PDB entry 4EE8 | X-ray diffraction, 1.93 A resolution | chain A

# Chain A
Protein: Prenyltransferase
Source organism: Streptomyces cinnamonensis
UniProtKB: E5KWG9 (E5KWG9_STRCM); residues 1-302 here = UniProt positions 1-302
Sequence (304 residues; row label = number of the first residue in the row; numbers below 1 keep their minus sign (Gly-1 is residue -1)):
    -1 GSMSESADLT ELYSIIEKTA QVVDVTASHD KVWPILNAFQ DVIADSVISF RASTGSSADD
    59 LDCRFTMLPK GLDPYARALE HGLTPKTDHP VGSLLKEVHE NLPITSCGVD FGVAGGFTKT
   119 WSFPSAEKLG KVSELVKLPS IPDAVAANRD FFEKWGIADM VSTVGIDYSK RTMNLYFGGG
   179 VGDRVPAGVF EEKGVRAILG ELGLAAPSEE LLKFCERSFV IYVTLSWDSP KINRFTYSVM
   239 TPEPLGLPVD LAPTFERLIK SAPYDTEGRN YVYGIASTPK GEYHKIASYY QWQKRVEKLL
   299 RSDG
Unresolved in the structure: -1 to 2
Sequence notes: expression tag (-1 to 0)
What the authors report for this chain:
  - conformationally variable residues (order/disorder transition, side-chain flip): Arg267, Lys292 to Gly302
  - binding site for sulfate ion: Arg62, Trp119, Tyr174, Tyr220 (from molecular simulation)
  - mutagenesis - T64Y: abolished catalytic activity
  - mutagenesis - S236A, R267Q, A285L: decreased catalytic activity
  - mutagenesis - R62N (1.63 nmol s-1 mg-1), V270F, V270F/A285Q (3.65 nmol s-1 mg-1), A285Q (14-fold): increased catalytic activity
  - mutagenesis - V218G (1.06 nmol s-1 mg-1), G272V, Y287F (0.88 nmol s-1 mg-1): unchanged catalytic activity

# Overview
The paper reports a binding site for sulfate ion at Arg62, Trp119 and Tyr174 among others; R62N, V270F and
V270F/A285Q, among others, increase catalytic activity; 11 substitutions were tested in all.
Chain A is Prenyltransferase (Streptomyces cinnamonensis); the structure, Crystal structure of the Novel
Phenazine Prenyltransferase EpzP (wildtype), was determined by X-ray diffraction together with 4EE7 from the
same study.
